1BMF - chains C and G of the 7 polymer chains in the assembly; structure by X-ray diffraction, 2.85 A resolution.

== Chain C ==
Name: Bovine mitochondrial F1-atpase
Organism: Bos taurus
Notes: EC 3.6.1.34
Reference sequence: P19483 (ATPA1_BOVIN); residues 1-510 here correspond to UniProt positions 44-553 (UniProt number = residue number + 43)
Chain sequence (510 residues; each row starts with the number of its first residue):
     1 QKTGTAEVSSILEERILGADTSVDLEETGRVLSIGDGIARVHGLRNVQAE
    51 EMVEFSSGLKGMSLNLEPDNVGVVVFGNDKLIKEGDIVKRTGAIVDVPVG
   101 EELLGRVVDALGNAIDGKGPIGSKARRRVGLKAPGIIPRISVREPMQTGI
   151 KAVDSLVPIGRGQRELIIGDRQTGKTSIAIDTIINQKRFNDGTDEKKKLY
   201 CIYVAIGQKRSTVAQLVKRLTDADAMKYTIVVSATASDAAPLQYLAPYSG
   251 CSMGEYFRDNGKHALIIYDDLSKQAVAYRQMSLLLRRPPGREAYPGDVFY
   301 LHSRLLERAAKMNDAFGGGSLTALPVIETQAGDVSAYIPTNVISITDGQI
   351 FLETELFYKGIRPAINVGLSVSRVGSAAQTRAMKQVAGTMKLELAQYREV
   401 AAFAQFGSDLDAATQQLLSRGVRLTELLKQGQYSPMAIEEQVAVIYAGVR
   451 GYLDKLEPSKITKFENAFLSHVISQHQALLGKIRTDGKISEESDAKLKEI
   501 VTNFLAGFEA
Disordered / not traced: 1-18
Sequence notes: engineered mutation G481 (Ser524 in P19483)
Metal / ion sites: Mg2+: T176 (together with AMP-PNP)
Residues lining bound ligands:
  - ADP (adenosine-5'-diphosphate): V371, S372, R373
  - AMP-PNP (ANP; phosphoaminophosphonic acid-adenylate ester): D170, R171, Q172, T173, G174, K175, T176, S177, E328, F357, R362, P363, Q430, G431, Q432
Curated features (UniProtKB/Swiss-Prot):
  - binding site (ATP): Q172, G174, K175, T176, S177, Q430, Q432
  - binding site (Mg(2+)): T176, D269
  - site: S370 (Required for activity)
  - modified residue: Q1 (Pyrrolidone carboxylic acid), S10 (Phosphoserine), S22 (Phosphoserine), S33 (Phosphoserine), S63 (Phosphoserine), K80 (N6-acetyllysine), K83 (N6-acetyllysine), K89 (N6-acetyllysine), T91 (Phosphothreonine), K118 (N6-acetyllysine), S123 (Phosphoserine), K124 (N6-acetyllysine), S141 (Phosphoserine), R161 (Omega-N-methylarginine), K187 (N6-acetyllysine), K196 (N6-acetyllysine), K197 (N6-acetyllysine), K218 (N6-acetyllysine), K262 (N6-acetyllysine), K384 (N6-acetyllysine) and 6 more in UniProt
  - glycosylation: S33 (O-linked (GlcNAc) serine)

== Chain G ==
Name: Bovine mitochondrial F1-atpase
Organism: Bos taurus
Notes: EC 3.6.1.34
Reference sequence: P05631 (ATPG_BOVIN); residues 1-272 here correspond to UniProt positions 26-297 (UniProt number = residue number + 25)
Chain sequence (272 residues; each row starts with the number of its first residue):
     1 ATLKDITRRLKSIKNIQKITKSMKMVAAAKYARAERELKPARVYGVGSLA
    51 LYEKADIKTPEDKKKHLIIGVSSDRGLCGAIHSSVAKQMKSEAANLAAAG
   101 KEVKIIGVGDKIRSILHRTHSDQFLVTFKEVGRRPPTFGDASVIALELLN
   151 SGYEFDEGSIIFNRFRSVISYKTEEKPIFSLDTISSAESMSIYDDIDADV
   201 LRNYQEYSLANIIYYSLKESTTSEQSARMTAMDNASKNASEMIDKLTLTF
   251 NRTRQAVITKELIEIISGAAAL
Disordered / not traced: 45-76, 91-208
Curated features (UniProtKB/Swiss-Prot):
  - modified residue: K14 (N6-acetyllysine), K24 (N6-succinyllysine), K30 (N6-acetyllysine), K90 (N6-acetyllysine), S121 (Phosphoserine), K129 (N6-acetyllysine), K172 (N6-acetyllysine), K245 (N6-succinyllysine)

== Interface between chain C and chain G ==
Contacting residue pairs (7):
  R286(C) with A271(G)
  P288(C) with G268(G); A271(G), hydrophobic
  P289(C) with S267(G); A271(G)
  R291(C) with E264(G)
  E292(C) with E264(G), hydrogen bond (backbone-side chain)
Interface residues without a listed pair, chain G (5 interface residues in all): L272

== Overview ==
Chain C and chain G each contribute 5 residues to their interface; the contacts include 1 hydrogen bond. The
hydrogen-bonded pair is E292(C)-E264(G). Bound to chain C: AMP-PNP and ADP.
Chain C is Bovine mitochondrial F1-atpase and chain G is Bovine mitochondrial F1-atpase, both from Bos taurus;
the structure, Bovine mitochondrial F1-atpase, was determined by X-ray diffraction.
